PDB entry 1SVZ | X-ray diffraction, 1.89 A resolution | chains A and C of the 4 polymer chains in the assembly

[Chain A]
Name: single-chain Fv fragment 1696
Organism: Mus musculus
Notes: fragment: scFv1696
UniProtKB: P01631 (KV2A7_MOUSE); residues 4-112 carry their UniProt numbers (109 of 247 residues fall inside the UniProt entry; the rest is not from it)
Chain sequence (247 residues; row label = number of the first residue in the row):
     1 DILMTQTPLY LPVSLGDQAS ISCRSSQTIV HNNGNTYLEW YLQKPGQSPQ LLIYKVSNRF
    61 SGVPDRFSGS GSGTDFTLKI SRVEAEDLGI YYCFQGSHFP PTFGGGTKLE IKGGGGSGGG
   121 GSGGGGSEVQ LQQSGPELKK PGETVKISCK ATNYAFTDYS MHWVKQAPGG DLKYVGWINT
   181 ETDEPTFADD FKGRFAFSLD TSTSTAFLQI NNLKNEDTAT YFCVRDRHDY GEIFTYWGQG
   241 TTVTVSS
Not modelled in the structure: 113-127
Swiss-Prot annotation at these positions:
  - region: W40 to K44, G46 to P49, L51 to Y54 (Framework-2), K55 to S61 (Complementarity-determining-2), G62 to C93 (Framework-3), F103 to K112 (Framework-4)
Disulfides: C23-C93, C149-C223

[Chain C]
Name: epitope peptide corresponding to N-terminus of HIV-2 protease
Chain sequence (8 residues; row label = number of the first residue in the row):
     1 PQFSLWKR
Not modelled in the structure: 7-8

[Chain A / chain C interface]
Contacting residue pairs (29; chain A residue first):
  H31(A) - L5(C)  hydrogen bond (side chain-backbone)
  N33(A) - L5(C)
  Y37(A) - L5(C)
  G96(A) - W6(C)  hydrogen bond (backbone-side chain)
  S97(A) - W6(C)
  F99(A) - W6(C)  hydrophobic
  P101(A) - W6(C)  hydrophobic
  T157(A) - Q2(C)  hydrogen bond (backbone-side chain)
  D158(A) - P1(C)
  D158(A) - Q2(C)
  Y159(A) - P1(C)
  Y159(A) - Q2(C)
  S160(A) - Q2(C)  hydrogen bond
  S160(A) - F3(C)  hydrogen bond (side chain-backbone)
  H162(A) - F3(C)
  Y174(A) - W6(C)
  W177(A) - F3(C)
  W177(A) - W6(C)  hydrophobic
  N179(A) - Q2(C)
  T180(A) - Q2(C)  hydrogen bond
  E181(A) - Q2(C)  hydrogen bond
  D226(A) - F3(C)
  H228(A) - P1(C)
  H228(A) - Q2(C)
  H228(A) - F3(C)
  H228(A) - S4(C)  hydrogen bond
  H228(A) - L5(C)
  D229(A) - P1(C)
  I233(A) - L5(C)  hydrophobic
Interface residues without a listed pair, chain A (23 interface residues in all): H98, I178

[In short]
23 residues of chain A face 6 of chain C across their interface; the contacts include 8 hydrogen bonds. Polar
pairs include H31(A)-L5(C), G96(A)-W6(C) and T157(A)-Q2(C).
Here chain A is single-chain Fv fragment 1696 (Mus musculus) and chain C is epitope peptide corresponding to
N-terminus of HIV-2 protease. Entry 1SVZ (Crystal structure of the single-chain Fv fragment 1696 in complex
with the epitope peptide corresponding to ...) was determined by X-ray diffraction.
